Entry 4B9S (X-ray diffraction, 1.73 A resolution); this record covers chains A and B of the 3 polymer chains in the assembly.

== Chain A ==
Molecule: DNA polymerase
Organism: Geobacillus stearothermophilus
Notes: EC 2.7.7.7
UniProt: E1C9K5 (E1C9K5_GEOSE); residues 297-876 here correspond to UniProt positions 1-580 (UniProt number = residue number - 296)
Chain sequence (619 residues; numbered 258 to 876; the number before each row is that of its first residue):
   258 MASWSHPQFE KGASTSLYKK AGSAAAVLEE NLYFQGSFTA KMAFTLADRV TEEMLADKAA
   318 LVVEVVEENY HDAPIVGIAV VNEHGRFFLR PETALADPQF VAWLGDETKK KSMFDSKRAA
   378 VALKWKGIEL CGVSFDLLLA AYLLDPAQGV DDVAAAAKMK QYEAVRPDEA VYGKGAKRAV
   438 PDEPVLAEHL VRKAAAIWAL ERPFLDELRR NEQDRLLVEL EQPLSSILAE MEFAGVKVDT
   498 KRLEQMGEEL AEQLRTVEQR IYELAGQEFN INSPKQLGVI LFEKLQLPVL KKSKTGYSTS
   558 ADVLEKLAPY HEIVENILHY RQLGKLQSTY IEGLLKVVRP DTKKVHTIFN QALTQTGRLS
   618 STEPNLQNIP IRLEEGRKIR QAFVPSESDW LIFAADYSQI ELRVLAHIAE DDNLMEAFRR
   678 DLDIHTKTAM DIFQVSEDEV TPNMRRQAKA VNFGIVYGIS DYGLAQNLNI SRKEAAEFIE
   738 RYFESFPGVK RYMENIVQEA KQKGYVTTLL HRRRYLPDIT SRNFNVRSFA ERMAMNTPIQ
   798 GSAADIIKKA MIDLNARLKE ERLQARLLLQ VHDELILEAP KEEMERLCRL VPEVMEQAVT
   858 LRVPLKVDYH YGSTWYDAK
Disordered / not traced: 258-297
Sequence notes: expression tag (258-296)
Ion coordination: Mg2+: Asp-653, Tyr-654, Asp-830

== Chain B ==
Molecule: 10-nt DNA strand
Sequence (10 nucleotides; numbered 2 to 11; the number before each row is that of its first residue):
     2 ACCTGACTCT

== Interface between chain A and chain B ==
Pairs across the interface - 33 pairs, chain A then chain B:
  Lys-431(A) / DC3(B)  phosphate contact
  Gly-432(A) / DA2(B)  phosphate contact
  Ala-433(A) / DA2(B)  hydrogen bond to the phosphate
  Ser-550(A) / DG6(B)  phosphate contact
  Ser-550(A) / DA7(B)  phosphate contact
  Lys-551(A) / DG6(B)  hydrogen bond to the phosphate
  Thr-552(A) / DT5(B)  phosphate contact
  Thr-552(A) / DG6(B)  hydrogen bond to the phosphate
  Ser-555(A) / DA7(B)  phosphate contact
  Thr-556(A) / DA7(B)  hydrogen bond to the phosphate
  Ser-557(A) / DA7(B)  hydrogen bond to the phosphate
  Ser-557(A) / DC8(B)  phosphate contact
  Ala-558(A) / DC8(B)  hydrogen bond to the phosphate
  Arg-578(A) / DA7(B)  hydrogen bond to the phosphate
  Arg-578(A) / DC8(B)  salt bridge to the phosphate
  Lys-582(A) / DA7(B)  base contact
  Lys-582(A) / DC8(B)  hydrogen bond to the base
  Lys-582(A) / DT9(B)  sugar contact
  Tyr-587(A) / DT9(B)  sugar contact
  Arg-615(A) / DT11(B)  hydrogen bond to the base
  Gln-624(A) / DC10(B)  sugar contact
  Asn-625(A) / DT9(B)  hydrogen bond to the base
  Asn-625(A) / DC10(B)  sugar contact
  Ile-626(A) / DC10(B)  sugar contact
  Pro-627(A) / DT9(B)  phosphate contact
  Pro-627(A) / DC10(B)  phosphate contact
  Ile-628(A) / DC10(B)  hydrogen bond to the phosphate
  Ile-628(A) / DT11(B)  phosphate contact
  Arg-629(A) / DC10(B)  hydrogen bond to the phosphate
  Tyr-714(A) / DT11(B)  hydrogen bond to the base
  Val-828(A) / DT11(B)  sugar contact
  His-829(A) / DT11(B)  sugar contact
  Asp-830(A) / DT11(B)  phosphate contact
Also at the interface, not in a pair above, chain A (26 interface residues in all): Tyr-554, Phe-710

== In short ==
Chain A and chain B form an interface of 26 and 9 residues respectively; the contacts include 13 hydrogen
bonds and 1 salt bridge. Among the polar pairs are Lys-582(A)/DC8(B), Arg-615(A)/DT11(B) and
Asn-625(A)/DT9(B). Asp-653(A), Tyr-654(A) and Asp-830(A) form the Mg2+ site.
Here chain A is DNA polymerase (Geobacillus stearothermophilus) and chain B is a 10-nt DNA strand. Entry 4B9S
(Structure of the high fidelity DNA polymerase I with an oxidative formamidopyrimidine-dG DNA lesion outside
of ...) was determined by X-ray diffraction together with 4B9L, 4B9M, 4B9N, 4B9T, 4B9U and 4B9V from the same
study.
